6PH3 - chains A and B; structure by X-ray diffraction, 2.74 A resolution.

== Chain A (and B) ==
Molecule: Blue-light-activated histidine kinase
Source organism: Brucella melitensis biotype 1 (strain 16M / ATCC 23456 / NCTC 10094)
Notes: EC 2.7.13.3; chain B of this document is another copy of the same molecule, construct and numbering; everything in this record applies to it too
UniProt: Q8YC53 (LOVHK_BRUME); numbering as in UniProt (aligned over 15-273)
Amino-acid sequence (266 residues; each row starts with the number of its first residue):
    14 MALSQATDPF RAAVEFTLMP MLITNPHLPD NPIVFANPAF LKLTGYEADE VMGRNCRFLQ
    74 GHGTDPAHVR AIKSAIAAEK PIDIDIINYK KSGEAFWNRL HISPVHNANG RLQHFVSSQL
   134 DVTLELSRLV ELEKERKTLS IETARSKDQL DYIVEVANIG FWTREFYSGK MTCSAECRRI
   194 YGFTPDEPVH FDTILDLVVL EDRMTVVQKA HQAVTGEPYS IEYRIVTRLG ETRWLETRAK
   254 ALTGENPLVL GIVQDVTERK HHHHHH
Disordered / not traced: 14-18, 274-279 (chain B: 14-16, 274-279)
Construct notes: initiating methionine (14); expression tag (274-279)
Swiss-Prot annotation at these positions:
  - modified residue: C69 (S-4a-FMN cysteine)
Small-molecule neighbours: FMN (flavin mononucleotide): L35, T37, N44, N68, C69, R70, L72, Q73, V82, I85, K86, I89, I99, N101, N111, L113, I115, F128, V129, S130, Q132
What the authors report for this chain:
  - binding site for flavin mononucleotide: C69, N101, N111, Q132
  - self-association interface (contacts with another copy of this molecule): V135 to N171
  - contacts within the chain: K103-D134, R112-E138 (salt bridge), W110-T136, R192-D268 (salt bridge), R246-D268 (salt bridge), E249-R272 (salt bridge), W247-T270
  - mutagenesis - C69S: abolished signaling in response to light

== How chain A and chain B interact ==
Contacting residue pairs - 115 pairs, chain A then chain B:
  A19(A) - Q126(B)
  T20(A) - H119(B)
  T20(A) - N120(B)
  T20(A) - Q126(B)  hydrogen bond (backbone-side chain)
  D21(A) - D21(B)
  P22(A) - H127(B)
  P22(A) - V129(B)
  F23(A) - R24(B)
  F23(A) - V27(B)  hydrophobic
  F23(A) - I36(B)  hydrophobic
  F23(A) - F48(B)  hydrophobic
  R24(A) - F23(B)
  A25(A) - V118(B)  hydrophobic
  A26(A) - V129(B)  hydrophobic
  V27(A) - F23(B)
  V27(A) - A26(B)  hydrophobic
  V27(A) - V27(B)  hydrophobic
  F29(A) - H114(B)  hydrogen bond (backbone-side chain)
  F29(A) - S116(B)
  F29(A) - P117(B)
  F29(A) - V129(B)  hydrophobic
  T30(A) - M32(B)
  T30(A) - M34(B)
  T30(A) - S131(B)  hydrogen bond
  L31(A) - M32(B)  hydrophobic
  L31(A) - D96(B)
  L31(A) - R112(B)
  L31(A) - H114(B)
  L31(A) - S131(B)  hydrogen bond (backbone-side chain)
  M32(A) - T30(B)
  M32(A) - L31(B)  hydrophobic
  M32(A) - M32(B)  hydrophobic
  M34(A) - T30(B)
  M34(A) - M34(B)  hydrophobic
  I36(A) - F23(B)  hydrophobic
  F48(A) - F23(B)  hydrophobic
  D96(A) - L31(B)
  R112(A) - L31(B)
  H114(A) - F29(B)
  H114(A) - L31(B)
  S116(A) - F29(B)
  P117(A) - F29(B)
  V118(A) - A25(B)  hydrophobic
  N120(A) - Q18(B)
  N120(A) - T20(B)
  N122(A) - Q18(B)  hydrogen bond
  Q126(A) - Q18(B)
  Q126(A) - T20(B)  hydrogen bond (side chain-backbone)
  H127(A) - P22(B)
  V129(A) - P22(B)
  V129(A) - F29(B)  hydrophobic
  S131(A) - T30(B)  hydrogen bond
  S131(A) - L31(B)  hydrogen bond (side chain-backbone)
  L137(A) - E138(B)
  E138(A) - L137(B)
  R141(A) - L142(B)
  L142(A) - L145(B)  hydrophobic
  L145(A) - L145(B)  hydrophobic
  L145(A) - E146(B)
  E146(A) - R141(B)  salt bridge
  E146(A) - L145(B)
  E148(A) - R149(B)  salt bridge
  R149(A) - L145(B)
  R149(A) - E148(B)  salt bridge
  L152(A) - R149(B)
  L152(A) - S153(B)
  L152(A) - T156(B)
  E155(A) - T156(B)
  T156(A) - L152(B)
  T156(A) - T156(B)  hydrogen bond
  R158(A) - L255(B)
  R158(A) - T256(B)  hydrogen bond (side chain-backbone)
  R158(A) - G257(B)
  R158(A) - N259(B)
  S159(A) - S159(B)
  D161(A) - L255(B)
  Q162(A) - L163(B)
  Q162(A) - T176(B)
  Q162(A) - L261(B)
  Q162(A) - L263(B)
  L163(A) - Q162(B)
  L163(A) - L163(B)
  L163(A) - I166(B)  hydrophobic
  Y165(A) - R251(B)  hydrogen bond (side chain-backbone)
  Y165(A) - A252(B)  hydrogen bond (side chain-backbone)
  Y165(A) - K253(B)
  Y165(A) - L263(B)
  Y165(A) - I265(B)  hydrophobic
  I166(A) - L163(B)  hydrophobic
  I166(A) - I166(B)  hydrophobic
  I166(A) - V167(B)  hydrophobic
  I166(A) - F174(B)  hydrophobic
  I166(A) - I265(B)  hydrophobic
  V167(A) - I166(B)  hydrophobic
  V169(A) - I265(B)  hydrophobic
  A170(A) - I172(B)  hydrophobic
  I172(A) - A170(B)  hydrophobic
  I172(A) - I172(B)  hydrophobic
  F174(A) - Q162(B)
  F174(A) - I166(B)  hydrophobic
  T176(A) - Q162(B)
  R251(A) - Y165(B)  hydrogen bond (backbone-side chain)
  A252(A) - Y165(B)
  K253(A) - Y165(B)
  L255(A) - R158(B)
  L255(A) - D161(B)
  T256(A) - R158(B)
  G257(A) - R158(B)
  N259(A) - R158(B)  hydrogen bond (backbone-side chain)
  L261(A) - R158(B)
  L261(A) - Q162(B)
  L263(A) - Q162(B)
  L263(A) - Y165(B)
  I265(A) - Y165(B)  hydrophobic
  I265(A) - V169(B)  hydrophobic
Other interface residues (no listed pair), chain A (69 interface residues in all): H119, A121, L133, S153, E258, P260, G264
Other interface residues (no listed pair), chain B (68 interface residues in all): A19, A121, L133, E155, E258, G264

== Summary ==
69 residues of chain A face 68 of chain B across their interface; the contacts include 14 hydrogen bonds and 3
salt bridges. Polar pairs include E146(A)-R141(B), E148(A)-R149(B) and T20(A)-Q126(B). The paper reports a
binding site for flavin mononucleotide at C69(A), N101(A) and N111(A) among others; C69S of chain A abolishes
signaling in response to light.
Chain A and chain B are both Blue-light-activated histidine kinase (Brucella melitensis biotype 1 (strain 16M
/ ATCC 23456 / NCTC 10094)); the structure, LOV-PAS construct from the LOV-HK sensory protein from Brucella
abortus (dark-adapted, construct 15-273), was determined by X-ray diffraction (same publication as 6PH2, 6PH4
and 6PPS).
